5O4Q - chains B and C of the 3 polymer chains in the assembly; structure by X-ray diffraction, 1.90 A resolution.

# Chain B (and C)
Name: Two-domain laccase
Source organism: Streptomyces griseoflavus
Notes: EC 1.10.3.2; chain C of this document is another copy of the same molecule, construct and numbering; everything in this record applies to it too
UniProtKB: A0A0M4FJ81 (A0A0M4FJ81_9ACTN); residues 1-322 here = UniProt positions 1-322
Sequence (322 residues; numbered 1 to 322; the number before each row is that of its first residue):
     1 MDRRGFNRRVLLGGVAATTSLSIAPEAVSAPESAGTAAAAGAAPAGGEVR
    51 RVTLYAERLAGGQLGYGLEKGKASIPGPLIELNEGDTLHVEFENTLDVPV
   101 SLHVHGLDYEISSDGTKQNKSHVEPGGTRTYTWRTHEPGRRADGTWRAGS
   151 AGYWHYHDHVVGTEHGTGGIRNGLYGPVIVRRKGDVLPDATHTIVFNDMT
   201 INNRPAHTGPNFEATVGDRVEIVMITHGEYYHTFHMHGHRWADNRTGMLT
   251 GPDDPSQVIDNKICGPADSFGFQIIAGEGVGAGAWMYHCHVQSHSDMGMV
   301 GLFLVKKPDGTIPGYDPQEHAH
Unresolved in the structure: 1-39, 318-322 (chain C: 1-40, 316-322)
Differences from the reference sequence: engineered mutation Leu-54 (Met in A0A0M4FJ81), Leu-64 (Met in A0A0M4FJ81), Leu-96 (Met in A0A0M4FJ81)
Bound ions: Cu ion site 1: His-105, His-157 (shared with His-290(C) of chain C); Cu ion site 2: His-232, Cys-289, His-294; Cu ion site 3: His-290 (shared with 2 residues of chain A)

# Chain B / chain C interface
Contacting residue pairs (85):
  His-103(B) with His-235(C), hydrogen bond; His-237(C)
  His-105(B) with His-235(C); Asp-260(C), salt bridge; Asn-261(C); His-290(C)
  Gly-106(B) with Arg-240(C), hydrogen bond (backbone-side chain); Asp-260(C), hydrogen bond (backbone-side chain)
  Asp-108(B) with Arg-240(C), salt bridge; Gly-279(C); Val-280(C)
  Tyr-109(B) with His-237(C); Gly-238(C), hydrogen bond (side chain-backbone); Val-280(C); Trp-285(C)
  Glu-110(B) with Val-280(C); Trp-285(C)
  Ile-111(B) with Ala-282(C); Gly-283(C); Ala-284(C); Trp-285(C), hydrophobic
  Asp-114(B) with His-237(C), salt bridge
  Thr-116(B) with His-237(C); Met-286(C)
  Gln-118(B) with Ala-284(C), hydrogen bond (side chain-backbone); Met-286(C); Leu-302(C)
  Asn-119(B) with Ala-284(C), hydrogen bond (side chain-backbone)
  Arg-140(B) with Thr-250(C); Pro-252(C)
  Arg-141(B) with Met-248(C); Ile-275(C); Glu-278(C), salt bridge
  Asp-143(B) with Arg-219(C), salt bridge
  Thr-145(B) with Val-186(C); Arg-219(C), hydrogen bond; Met-248(C)
  Trp-146(B) with Leu-249(C); Gly-251(C), hydrogen bond (side chain-backbone); Pro-252(C), hydrophobic
  Arg-147(B) with Glu-278(C), salt bridge; Gly-279(C)
  Ala-148(B) with Leu-249(C), hydrophobic; Val-258(C), hydrophobic
  Trp-154(B) with Val-258(C); Ile-259(C), hydrophobic; Asp-260(C)
  His-157(B) with His-290(C)
  His-159(B) with His-237(C)
  Thr-163(B) with Asp-296(C), hydrogen bond
  His-165(B) with Met-286(C); Gln-292(C), hydrogen bond (backbone-side chain); Ser-295(C); Asp-296(C); Val-300(C)
  Thr-167(B) with Gln-292(C), hydrogen bond; Asp-296(C), hydrogen bond
  Ile-170(B) with Gln-292(C)
  Gly-228(B) with Val-291(C); Gln-292(C), hydrogen bond (backbone-backbone)
  Glu-229(B) with Tyr-231(C), hydrogen bond (backbone-side chain); Val-291(C); Gln-292(C); Ser-293(C), hydrogen bond
  Tyr-230(B) with Tyr-231(C), hydrogen bond (backbone-side chain)
  Tyr-231(B) with Tyr-231(C), hydrogen bond (backbone-side chain)
  Asn-244(B) with Pro-255(C)
  Arg-245(B) with Pro-255(C), hydrogen bond (backbone-backbone); Gln-257(C)
  Asp-254(B) with Pro-255(C)
  Cys-264(B) with Ile-263(C)
  Gly-265(B) with Thr-233(C); Ile-263(C)
  Pro-266(B) with Tyr-231(C); Thr-233(C), hydrogen bond (backbone-side chain); Asn-261(C), hydrogen bond (backbone-side chain); His-290(C); Val-291(C), hydrophobic
  Ala-267(B) with Asn-261(C); His-290(C)
  Asp-268(B) with Asn-261(C), hydrogen bond; Lys-262(C); Ile-263(C)
  Ser-269(B) with Gln-257(C), hydrogen bond (backbone-side chain)
  Phe-270(B) with Gln-257(C)
Also at the interface, not in a pair above, chain B (46 interface residues in all): Leu-107, His-136, Gly-149, Gly-166, Thr-250, Ser-256, Ile-263
Also at the interface, not in a pair above, chain C (42 interface residues in all): Ser-256, His-288, His-294, Gly-314

# Summary
Chain B and chain C form an interface of 46 and 42 residues respectively, with 22 hydrogen bonds and 6 salt
bridges. Polar pairs include His-105(B)/Asp-260(C), Asp-108(B)/Arg-240(C) and Asp-114(B)/His-237(C). The Cu
ion site 1 is built by His-105(B) and His-157(B).
Chain B and chain C are both Two-domain laccase (Streptomyces griseoflavus); the structure, Crystal Structure
of mutant M54L/M64L/M96L of Two-Domain Laccase from Streptomyces griseoflavus with 0.25 mM copper sulfate ...,
was determined by X-ray diffraction (same publication as 5O3K and 5O4I).
